PDB entry 8SAW | electron microscopy, 3.30 A resolution | chains A and E of the 12 polymer chains in the assembly

[Chain A (and E)]
Name: CH848.3.D0949.10.17chim.6R.SOSIP.664 gp120A
From: HIV-1 06TG.HT008
Notes: chain E of this document is another copy of the same molecule, construct and numbering; everything in this record applies to it too
Reference sequence: A0A1W6IPB2 (A0A1W6IPB2_9HIV1); the construct lacks a stretch of the UniProt sequence and is renumbered around it, so the offset changes along the chain: 34-132 = UniProt 30-128; 136-143 = UniProt 129-136; 153-185 = UniProt 139-171; 186-309 = UniProt 174-297; 6 more segments
Sequence (471 residues; each row starts with the number of its first residue; note: 16 numbers in that range are skipped by the numbering (no residue carries them; nothing is unmodelled there); a row labelled like 185a-185b holds insertion residues (185a, then the next letters in order)):
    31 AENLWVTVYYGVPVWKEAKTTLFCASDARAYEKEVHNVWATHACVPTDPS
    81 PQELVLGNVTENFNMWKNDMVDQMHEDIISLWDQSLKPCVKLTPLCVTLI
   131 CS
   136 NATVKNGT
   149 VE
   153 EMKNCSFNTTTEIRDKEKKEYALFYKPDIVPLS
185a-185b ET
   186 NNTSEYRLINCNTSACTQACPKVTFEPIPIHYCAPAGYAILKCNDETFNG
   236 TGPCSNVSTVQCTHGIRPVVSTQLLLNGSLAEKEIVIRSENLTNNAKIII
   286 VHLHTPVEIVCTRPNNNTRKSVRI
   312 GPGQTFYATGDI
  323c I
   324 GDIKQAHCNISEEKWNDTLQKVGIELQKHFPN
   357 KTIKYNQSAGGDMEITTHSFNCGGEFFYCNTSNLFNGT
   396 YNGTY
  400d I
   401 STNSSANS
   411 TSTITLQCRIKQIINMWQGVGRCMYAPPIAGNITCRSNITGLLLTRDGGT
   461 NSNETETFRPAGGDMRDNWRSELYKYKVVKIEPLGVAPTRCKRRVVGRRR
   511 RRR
Not modelled in the structure: 31, 506-513
Differences from the reference sequence: expression tag (31-33, 512-513); conflict Cys-201 (Val189 in A0A1W6IPB2), Cys-433 (Ala417 in A0A1W6IPB2), Lys-490 (Glu474 in A0A1W6IPB2), Glu-492 (Gln476 in A0A1W6IPB2), Val-496 (Ile480 in A0A1W6IPB2), Arg-500 (Gly484 in A0A1W6IPB2), Cys-501 (Ala485 in A0A1W6IPB2), Gly-507 (Glu491 in A0A1W6IPB2), Arg-509 (Glu493 in A0A1W6IPB2), Arg-510 (Lys494 in A0A1W6IPB2)
Cystine bridges: Cys-54/Cys-74, Cys-119/Cys-205, Cys-126/Cys-196, Cys-131/Cys-157, Cys-201/Cys-433, Cys-218/Cys-247, Cys-228/Cys-239, Cys-296/Cys-331, Cys-378/Cys-445, Cys-385/Cys-418
Covalently attached groups: N-acetylglucosamine (NAG) linked to Asn-156, Asn-301, Asn-442; glycan linked to Asn-332

[How chain A and chain E interact]
Residue-residue contacts - 15 pairs, chain A then chain E:
  Thr-123(A) / Arg-166(E)  hydrogen bond (backbone-side chain)
  Cys-126(A) / Glu-164(E)
  Cys-126(A) / Arg-166(E)  hydrogen bond
  Val-127(A) / Ile-165(E)
  Val-127(A) / Asp-167(E)
  Glu-169(A) / Asp-167(E)
  Leu-184(A) / Ile-165(E)  hydrophobic
  Arg-192(A) / Glu-164(E)  salt bridge
  Arg-192(A) / Ile-165(E)
  Cys-196(A) / Glu-164(E)
  Cys-196(A) / Arg-166(E)  hydrogen bond
  Asn-197(A) / Glu-164(E)  hydrogen bond
  Thr-198(A) / Pro-313(E)
  Thr-198(A) / Gly-314(E)  hydrogen bond (backbone-backbone)
  Ser-199(A) / Gly-314(E)
Other interface residues (no listed pair), chain A (14 interface residues in all): Pro-124, Leu-125, Thr-128, Ala-200
Other interface residues (no listed pair), chain E (7 interface residues in all): Arg-308

[Overview]
Chain A and chain E form an interface of 14 and 7 residues respectively, with 5 hydrogen bonds and 1 salt
bridge. Polar pairs include Arg-192(A)/Glu-164(E), Thr-123(A)/Arg-166(E) and Cys-126(A)/Arg-166(E). Covalently
linked N-acetylglucosamine: at Asn-156(A), Asn-301(A) and Asn-442(A).
Chain A and chain E are both CH848.3.D0949.10.17chim.6R.SOSIP.664 gp120A (HIV-1 06TG.HT008); the structure,
CryoEM structure of DH270.UCA.G57R-CH848.10.17DT, was determined by electron microscopy together with 8SAL,
8SAN, 8SAQ, 8SAR, 8SAS, 8SAT and 9 further entries from the same study.
